Entry 4CT1 (X-ray diffraction, 1.85 A resolution); this record covers chain A.

Chain A:
Molecule: 3-phosphoinositide-dependent protein kinase 1
Organism: Homo sapiens
Notes: EC 2.7.11.1; fragment: catalytic domain, residues 50-359
Reference sequence: O15530 (PDPK1_HUMAN); residues 50-359 here = UniProt positions 50-359
Amino-acid sequence (311 residues; numbered 49 to 359; the number before each row is that of its first residue):
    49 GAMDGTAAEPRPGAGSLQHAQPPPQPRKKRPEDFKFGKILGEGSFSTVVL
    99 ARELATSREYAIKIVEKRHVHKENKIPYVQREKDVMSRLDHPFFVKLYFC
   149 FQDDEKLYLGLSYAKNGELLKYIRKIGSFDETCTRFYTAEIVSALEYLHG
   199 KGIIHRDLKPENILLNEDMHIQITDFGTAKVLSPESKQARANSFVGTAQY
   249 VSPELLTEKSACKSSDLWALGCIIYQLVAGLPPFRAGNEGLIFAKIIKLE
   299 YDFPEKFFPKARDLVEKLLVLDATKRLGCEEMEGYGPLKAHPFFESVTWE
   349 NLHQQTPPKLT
Disordered / not traced: 49-75
Modified / non-standard residues: Ser-241 (phosphoserine; SEP)
Construct notes: expression tag (49); engineered mutation Val-113 (Leu in O15530), Val-118 (Ile in O15530), His-119 (Ile in O15530), Ile-124 (Val in O15530), Gln-128 (Thr in O15530), Lys-131 (Arg in O15530), Cys-148 (Thr in O15530), Leu-157 (Phe in O15530), Gly-288 (Tyr in O15530), Ala-292 (Gln in O15530)
Ligand contacts:
  - 31S ((2Z)-3-(biphenyl-4-yl)-5-(4-chlorophenyl)pent-2-enoic acid): Lys-76, Lys-111, Val-113, Lys-115, Ile-124, Val-127, Glu-130, Lys-131, Cys-148, Phe-149, Gln-150, Leu-155, Tyr-156, Leu-157
  - ATP (adenosine-5'-triphosphate): Leu-88, Gly-89, Glu-90, Gly-91, Ser-92, Ser-94, Val-96, Ala-109, Lys-111, Val-143, Leu-159, Ser-160, Tyr-161, Ala-162, Glu-166, Leu-212, Asp-223
  - dithiane diol (DTD): Phe-242, Val-243, Gly-244, Thr-245, Ala-246, Val-249, Glu-287, Phe-291
Curated features (UniProtKB/Swiss-Prot):
  - active site: Asp-205 (Proton acceptor)
  - binding site (ATP): Ser-92 to Ser-94, Lys-111, Ser-160 to Ala-162, Glu-166, Glu-209, Asp-223
  - modified residue: Ser-241 (Phosphoserine), Lys-304 (N6-acetyllysine), Thr-354 (Phosphothreonine)

Summary:
Bound to chain A: ATP, compound 31S and dithiane diol. UniProt lists active-site residue Asp-205 and 10
ATP-binding residues.
Chain A is 3-phosphoinositide-dependent protein kinase 1 (Homo sapiens); the structure, Human PDK1-PKCzeta
Kinase Chimera in Complex with Allosteric Compound PS315 Bound to the PIF-Pocket, was determined by X-ray
diffraction, deposited together with 4CT2.
